Entry 9PFG (electron microscopy, 3.58 A resolution); this record covers chains B and C of the 10 polymer chains in the assembly.

== Chain B ==
Name: Syntaxin-1A
Organism: Rattus norvegicus
UniProt: P32851 (STX1A_RAT); residue numbers follow UniProt; this construct covers 191-267
Sequence (78 residues; row label = number of the first residue in the row):
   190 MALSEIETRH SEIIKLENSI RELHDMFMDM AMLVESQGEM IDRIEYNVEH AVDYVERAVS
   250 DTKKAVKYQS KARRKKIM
Unresolved in the structure: 190, 259-267
Differences from the reference sequence: initiating methionine (190)
Curated features (UniProtKB/Swiss-Prot):
  - site: K253, A254 (Microbial infection: Cleavage)
  - cross-link (Glycyl lysine isopeptide (Lys-Gly)): K252 (interchain with G-Cter in SUMO), K253 (interchain with G-Cter in SUMO), K256 (interchain with G-Cter in SUMO)

== Chain C ==
Name: Synaptosomal-associated protein 25
Organism: Rattus norvegicus
UniProt: P60881 (SNP25_RAT); residue numbers follow UniProt; this construct covers 1-83
Sequence (84 residues; row label = number of the first residue in the row; numbering starts at 0):
     0 SMAEDADMRN ELEEMQRRAD QLADESLEST RRMLQLVEES KDAGIRTLVM LDEQGEQLER
    60 IEEGMDQINK DMKEAEKNLT DLGK
Unresolved in the structure: 0-18, 83
Differences from the reference sequence: expression tag (0)

== Chain B / chain C interface ==
Pairs across the interface (27):
  R198(B) - S25(C)
  H199(B) - E24(C)  salt bridge
  I202(B) - S28(C)
  L205(B) - M32(C)  hydrophobic
  E206(B) - R31(C)  salt bridge
  E206(B) - M32(C)
  I209(B) - M32(C)  hydrophobic
  I209(B) - L35(C)  hydrophobic
  I209(B) - V36(C)  hydrophobic
  H213(B) - E38(C)  salt bridge
  V223(B) - M49(C)  hydrophobic
  V223(B) - Q53(C)  hydrogen bond (backbone-side chain)
  E224(B) - M49(C)
  G227(B) - Q53(C)
  I230(B) - Q56(C)
  I230(B) - L57(C)  hydrophobic
  E234(B) - R59(C)  salt bridge
  E234(B) - I60(C)
  V237(B) - M64(C)  hydrophobic
  V241(B) - I67(C)  hydrophobic
  V244(B) - I67(C)  hydrophobic
  V244(B) - D70(C)
  E245(B) - D70(C)
  V248(B) - A74(C)  hydrophobic
  K252(B) - N77(C)
  K252(B) - L81(C)
  V255(B) - L81(C)  hydrophobic
Other interface residues (no listed pair), chain B (27 interface residues in all): R210, F216, M217, M219, Q226, D231, I233, A240
Other interface residues (no listed pair), chain C (24 interface residues in all): S39, A42, T46, L50

== In short ==
27 residues of chain B face 24 of chain C across their interface; the contacts include 1 hydrogen bond and 4
salt bridges. Polar pairs include H199(B)-E24(C), E206(B)-R31(C) and H213(B)-E38(C).
Here chain B is Syntaxin-1A and chain C is Synaptosomal-associated protein 25, both from Rattus norvegicus.
Entry 9PFG (Min22bin20S complex (NSF-alphaSNAP-2:2 syntaxin-1a H3:SNAP-25 SN1), 4:2:2 alphaSNAP-syntaxin-1a
H3-SNAP-25 SN1 subcomplex local refinement, non-hydrolyzing, class 28) was determined by electron microscopy
together with 9OJR, 9OJU, 9OJZ, 9OK3, 9OK5, 9OKC and 17 further entries from the same study.
